PDB entry 5ZMM | X-ray diffraction, 3.15 A resolution | chains A and C of the 6 polymer chains in the assembly

== Chain A (and C) ==
Protein: Uncharacterized protein McrA
Organism: Streptomyces coelicolor (strain ATCC BAA-471 / A3(2) / M145)
Notes: chain C of this document is another copy of the same molecule, construct and numbering; everything in this record applies to it too
UniProt: Q9L0M9 (Q9L0M9_STRCO); residues 2-560 here = UniProt positions 2-560
Chain sequence (561 residues; row label = number of the first residue in the row; numbering starts at 0):
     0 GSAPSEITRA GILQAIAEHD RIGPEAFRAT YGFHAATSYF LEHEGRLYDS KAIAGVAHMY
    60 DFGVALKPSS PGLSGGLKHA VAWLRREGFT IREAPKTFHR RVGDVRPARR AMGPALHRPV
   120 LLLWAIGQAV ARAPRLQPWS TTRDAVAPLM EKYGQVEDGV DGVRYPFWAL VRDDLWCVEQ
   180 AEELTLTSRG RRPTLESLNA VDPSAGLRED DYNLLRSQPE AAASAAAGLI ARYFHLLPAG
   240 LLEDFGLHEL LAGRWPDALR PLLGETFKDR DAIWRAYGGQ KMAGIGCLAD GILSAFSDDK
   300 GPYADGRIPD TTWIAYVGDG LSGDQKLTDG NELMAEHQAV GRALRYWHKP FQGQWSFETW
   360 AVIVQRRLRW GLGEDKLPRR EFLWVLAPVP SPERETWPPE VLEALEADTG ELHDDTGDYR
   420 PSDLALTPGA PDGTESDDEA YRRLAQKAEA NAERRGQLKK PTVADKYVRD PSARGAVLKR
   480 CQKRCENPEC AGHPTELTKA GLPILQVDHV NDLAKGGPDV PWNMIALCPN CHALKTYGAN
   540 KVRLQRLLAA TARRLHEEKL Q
Unresolved in the structure: 0-4, 60-79, 108-113 (chain C: 0-6, 30-39, 60-77, 108-110, 431)
Differences from the reference sequence: expression tag (0-1)
Bound ions: Zn2+: C489, C527, C530
Reported in the primary citation:
  - catalytic residues: H508, N522, H531 (citing earlier work)
  - Zn2+ coordination: C484, C489, C527, C530
  - conformationally variable residues (order/disorder transition): Y164

== Interface between chain A and chain C ==
Pairs across the interface - 19 pairs, chain A then chain C:
  L371(A) with R545(C)
  E373(A) with N510(C)
  D374(A) with N510(C), hydrogen bond (backbone-side chain); A548(C)
  K375(A) with N510(C); Q544(C); A548(C)
  L376(A) with A548(C); A549(C); R552(C)
  L425(A) with R545(C), hydrogen bond (backbone-side chain)
  P427(A) with R542(C); R545(C); L546(C)
  L496(A) with R542(C)
  K498(A) with V541(C)
  A499(A) with R545(C), hydrogen bond (backbone-side chain)
  G500(A) with R542(C); R545(C)
Interface residues without a listed pair, chain A (12 interface residues in all): L501
Interface residues without a listed pair, chain C (10 interface residues in all): N539

== Summary ==
12 residues of chain A and 10 residues of chain C are in contact; the contacts include 3 hydrogen bonds. Polar
pairs include D374(A)-N510(C), L425(A)-R545(C) and A499(A)-R545(C). C489(A), C527(A) and C530(A) coordinate
Zn2+. From the paper: catalytic residues H508(A), N522(A) and H531(A); Zn2+ coordination by C484(A), C489(A)
and C527(A) among others.
Chain A and chain C are both Uncharacterized protein McrA (Streptomyces coelicolor (strain ATCC BAA-471 /
A3(2) / M145)); the structure, Structure of the Type IV phosphorothioation-dependent restriction endonuclease
ScoMcrA, was determined by X-ray diffraction, deposited together with 5ZMN and 5ZMO.
